PDB entry 6TDV | electron microscopy, 2.80 A resolution | chains M and N of the 38 polymer chains in the assembly

[Chain M]
Protein: ATPEG1
Organism: Euglena gracilis
Sequence (169 residues; each row starts with the number of its first residue):
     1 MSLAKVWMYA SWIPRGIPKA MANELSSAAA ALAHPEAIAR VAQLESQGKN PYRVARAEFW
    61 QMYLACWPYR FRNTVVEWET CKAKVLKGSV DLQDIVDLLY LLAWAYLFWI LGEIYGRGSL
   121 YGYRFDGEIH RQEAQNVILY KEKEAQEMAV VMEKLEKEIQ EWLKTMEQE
Unresolved in the structure: 1, 168-169
Residues lining bound ligands:
  - fragment of triton x-100 (TRT), molecule 1: Val90, Asp91, Leu92, Ile95, Val96, Leu99
  - fragment of triton x-100 (TRT), molecule 2: Ala105, Tyr106, Trp109, Ile110, Glu113, Arg117

[Chain N]
Protein: ATPEG2
Organism: Euglena gracilis
Sequence (137 residues; row label = number of the first residue in the row):
     1 MPLPNAVVQG YTSVRGPKRP LDHFYGRTPL NIDTLWHWVK FPHRYDNLRF AVCFWAFLVS
    61 AHFANKKQRN LRVEWEKNME IQKKLHPSGL WSEEQAFAAA EKLGRPKAGH PMRVFEDGYQ
   121 QFDLKPKLFD PDEEAHH
Unresolved in the structure: 1, 133-137
Residues lining bound ligands:
  - 3-sn-phosphatidic acid (LPP; 2-(hexadecanoyloxy)-1-[(phosphonooxy)methyl]ethyl hexadecanoate): Ile32, Asp33, Leu35, Trp36, Val39
  - fragment of triton x-100 (TRT): Arg27, Leu30, Leu35, Trp38, Val39

[Chain M / chain N interface]
Pairs across the interface - 76 pairs, chain M then chain N:
  Trp67(M) - Phe50(N)  hydrophobic
  Tyr69(M) - Asn47(N)
  Arg70(M) - Asn47(N)
  Arg70(M) - Phe50(N)
  Phe71(M) - Phe50(N)  hydrophobic
  Asn73(M) - Asn47(N)
  Thr74(M) - Asn47(N)
  Glu77(M) - Arg44(N)
  Glu77(M) - Tyr45(N)
  Glu77(M) - Asp46(N)  hydrogen bond (side chain-backbone)
  Glu77(M) - Asn47(N)  hydrogen bond (side chain-backbone)
  Glu77(M) - Leu48(N)  hydrogen bond (side chain-backbone)
  Trp78(M) - Leu48(N)  hydrophobic
  Thr80(M) - Tyr45(N)
  Lys84(M) - Tyr45(N)
  Asp91(M) - Arg44(N)  salt bridge
  Leu92(M) - Val39(N)  hydrophobic
  Gln93(M) - Trp38(N)
  Gln93(M) - Val39(N)
  Gln93(M) - Lys40(N)  hydrogen bond (side chain-backbone)
  Gln93(M) - Arg44(N)
  Asp94(M) - Arg44(N)  salt bridge
  Asp94(M) - Tyr45(N)  hydrogen bond
  Val96(M) - Val39(N)  hydrophobic
  Asp97(M) - Pro42(N)
  Asp97(M) - His43(N)
  Asp97(M) - Arg44(N)  hydrogen bond (side chain-backbone)
  Asp97(M) - Tyr45(N)
  Tyr100(M) - Phe41(N)
  Tyr100(M) - Pro42(N)  hydrophobic
  Tyr100(M) - Arg49(N)
  Leu101(M) - Arg49(N)
  Leu101(M) - Val52(N)  hydrophobic
  Trp104(M) - Arg49(N)
  Trp104(M) - Cys53(N)  hydrophobic
  Ala105(M) - Val52(N)  hydrophobic
  Ala105(M) - Ala56(N)
  Phe108(M) - Cys53(N)  hydrophobic
  Phe108(M) - Phe57(N)
  Trp109(M) - Ala56(N)
  Trp109(M) - Val59(N)  hydrophobic
  Trp109(M) - Ser60(N)  hydrogen bond (backbone-side chain)
  Leu111(M) - Phe57(N)
  Gly112(M) - Phe57(N)
  Gly112(M) - Ser60(N)
  Gly112(M) - Ala61(N)  hydrogen bond (backbone-backbone)
  Glu113(M) - Ser60(N)  hydrogen bond (backbone-side chain)
  Glu113(M) - Ala64(N)
  Tyr115(M) - Phe57(N)  hydrophobic
  Tyr115(M) - Ala61(N)  hydrophobic
  Gly116(M) - Ala61(N)
  Gly116(M) - Asn65(N)
  Arg117(M) - Ala64(N)
  Arg117(M) - Gln68(N)
  Tyr123(M) - Ala64(N)
  Tyr123(M) - Lys67(N)
  Tyr123(M) - Gln68(N)
  Arg124(M) - Gln68(N)  hydrogen bond (backbone-side chain)
  Arg124(M) - Leu71(N)
  Phe125(M) - Leu71(N)
  Phe125(M) - Arg72(N)
  Phe125(M) - Trp75(N)  hydrophobic
  His130(M) - Trp75(N)
  Arg131(M) - Leu71(N)
  Glu133(M) - Trp75(N)
  Glu133(M) - Asn78(N)
  Glu133(M) - Met79(N)
  Glu133(M) - Gln82(N)  hydrogen bond
  Glu133(M) - Lys84(N)  salt bridge
  Asn136(M) - Gln82(N)
  Val137(M) - Asn78(N)
  Val137(M) - Ile81(N)  hydrophobic
  Val137(M) - Gln82(N)
  Tyr140(M) - Ile81(N)
  Tyr140(M) - Gln82(N)
  Tyr140(M) - Lys83(N)
Also at the interface, not in a pair above, chain M (42 interface residues in all): Cys81, Leu98, Asp126, Ala134, Lys141
Also at the interface, not in a pair above, chain N (34 interface residues in all): Ala51

[In short]
42 residues of chain M and 34 residues of chain N are in contact; the contacts include 11 hydrogen bonds and 3
salt bridges. Among the polar pairs are Asp91(M)-Arg44(N), Asp94(M)-Arg44(N) and Glu133(M)-Lys84(N). Chain M
binds fragment of triton x-100.
Here chain M is ATPEG1 and chain N is ATPEG2, both from Euglena gracilis. Entry 6TDV (Cryo-EM structure of
Euglena gracilis mitochondrial ATP synthase, membrane region) was determined by electron microscopy, deposited
together with 6TDU, 6TDW, 6TDX, 6TDY, 6TDZ and 6TE0.
